PDB entry 7KPV | electron microscopy, 3.80 A resolution | chains B and C of the 4 polymer chains in the assembly

[Chain B]
Molecule: RNA polymerase II holoenzyme cyclin-like subunit
Source organism: Saccharomyces cerevisiae (strain ATCC 204508 / S288c)
UniProtKB: P47821 (SSN8_YEAST); numbering as in UniProt (aligned over 1-323)
Amino-acid sequence (323 residues; numbered 1 to 323; the number before each row is that of its first residue):
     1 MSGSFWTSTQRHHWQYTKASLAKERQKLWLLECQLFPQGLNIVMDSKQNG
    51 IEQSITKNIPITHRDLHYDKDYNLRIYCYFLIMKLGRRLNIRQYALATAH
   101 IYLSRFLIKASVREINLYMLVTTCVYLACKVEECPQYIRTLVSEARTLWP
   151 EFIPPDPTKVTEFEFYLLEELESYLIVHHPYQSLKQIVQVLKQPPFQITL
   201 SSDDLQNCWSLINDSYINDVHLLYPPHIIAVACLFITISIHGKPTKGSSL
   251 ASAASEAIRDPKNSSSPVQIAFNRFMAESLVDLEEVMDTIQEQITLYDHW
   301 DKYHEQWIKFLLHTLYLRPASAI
Not modelled in the structure: 1, 46-56, 245-260, 319-323
What the authors report for this chain:
  - mutagenesis - A251R: unchanged binding to Mediator of RNA polymerase II transcription subunit 12 (chain C)

[Chain C]
Molecule: Mediator of RNA polymerase II transcription subunit 12
Source organism: Saccharomyces cerevisiae (strain ATCC 204508 / S288c)
UniProtKB: P25648 (SRB8_YEAST); residue numbers follow UniProt; this construct covers 1-1427
Amino-acid sequence (1427 residues; each row starts with the number of its first residue):
     1 MNNGSGRYLLTPPDDLHPYVPSSKPQEQVYPDFKPWEHTAAEDQILANFV
    51 AKGFYHTPMVNFESISARSSVHESLVTQSNILSQQFDKIIKIREDHINKI
   101 PSNSTTTLHGPGFQLPNRITLTDHRKETWLHELSSSHTSLVKIGKFIPHG
   151 LKRRQVIEQCYLKFIPLKRAIWLIKCCYFIEWKSNHKKKRSNAAGADDAI
   201 SMHLLKDWTDTFVYILEKLIFDMTNHYNDSQQLRTWKRQISYFLKLLGNC
   251 YSLRLINKEIFHHWLVEFINKMENFEFLPLSLHILMIFWNDICQIDTNAP
   301 VAATITSSQKEPFFLVTKITDMLLHKYYIVSSSKSMINDENYIINDIKKN
   351 NKIKLNILKILSSLILKIFQEQSLEVFIFPTSNWEIYKPLLFEIVSNADT
   401 NQNSDMKKKLELISYRNESLKNNSSIRNVIMSASNANDFQLTIVTCKQFP
   451 KLSCIQLNCIDTQFTKLLDDNPTEFDWPTYVDQNPLTMHKIIQLILWSIH
   501 PSRQFDHYESNQLVAKLLLLRINSTDEDLHEFQIEDAIWSLVFQLAKNFS
   551 AQKRVVSYMMPSLYRLLNILITYGIIKVPTYIRKLISSGLLYLQDSNDKF
   601 VHVQLLINLKISPLMKSQYNMVLRNVMEYDVKFYEIFNFDQLVEITEQIK
   651 MRILSNDITNLQLSKTPLSIKIMVAEWYLSHLCSGILSSVNRTVLLKIFK
   701 IFCIDLEVFHHFFKWIEFIVYHQLLSDIESLEALMDILLCYQKLFSQFIN
   751 DHILFTKTFIFIYKKVLKEKDVPAYNVTSFMPFWKFFMKNFPFVLKVDND
   801 LRIELQSVYNDEKLKTEKLKNDKSEVLKVYSMINNSNQAVGQTWNFPEVF
   851 QVNIRFLLHNSEIIDTNTSKQFQKARNNVMLLIATNLKEYNKFMSIFLKR
   901 KDFTNKNLIQLISLKLLTFEVTQNVLGLEYIIRLLPINLENNDGSYGLFL
   951 KYHKEQFIKSNFEKILLTCYELEKKYHGNECEINYYEILLKILITYGSSP
  1001 KLLATSTKIIMLLLNDSVENSSNILEDILYYSTCPSETDLNDIPLGSGQP
  1051 DNDTVVTNDDKSDDDDHTVDEIDHVEYYVMMDFANLWVFQAFTCFCIKKI
  1101 MENNEPAMAMEDLKNFIFQIIEITNSNDLCSQIFDQLKDMQTIEMITQIV
  1151 EKDFCTSCLQNNNQKIDDNYIVVVIEIITSLSMRFQRETSGMIVISMENY
  1201 HLLIKIIRQLSELNEGNLSKREIQIDAVLKIFSFHQDSIFQRIIADLSAD
  1251 KPTSPFIDSICKLFDKISFNLRLKLFLYEILSSLKSFAIYSSTIDAPAFH
  1301 TSGKVELPKKLLNLPPFQVSSFVKETKLHSGDYGEEEDADQEESFSLNLG
  1351 IGIVEIAHENEQKWLIYDKKDHKYVCTFSMEPYHFISNYNTKYTDDMATG
  1401 SNDTTAFNDSCVNLSLFDARFERKNPH
Not modelled in the structure: 1-3, 297-308, 419-1343
What the authors report for this chain:
  - mutagenesis - E42A, I45R, L46R, K52P, G53D, E73A: unchanged binding to Cdk8/CycC
  - mutagenesis - E42A, L46R, K52P, G53D: decreased catalytic activity on Cdk8/CycC
  - mutagenesis - I45R, E73A: unchanged catalytic activity on Cdk8/CycC

[Chain B / chain C interface]
Pairs across the interface (87):
  Ser2(B) - Asp32(C)
  Ser2(B) - Lys34(C)
  Gly3(B) - Lys34(C)  hydrogen bond (backbone-backbone)
  Ser4(B) - Phe33(C)
  Phe5(B) - Asp32(C)
  Trp6(B) - Asp14(C)
  Trp6(B) - Leu16(C)
  Trp6(B) - Pro31(C)  hydrogen bond (side chain-backbone)
  Trp6(B) - Pro1426(C)
  Arg11(B) - His1427(C)
  Tyr79(B) - Ser66(C)
  Met83(B) - Ser64(C)
  Arg87(B) - Ser64(C)  hydrogen bond (side chain-backbone)
  Arg92(B) - His56(C)
  Arg92(B) - Pro58(C)
  Arg92(B) - Glu63(C)  salt bridge
  Gln93(B) - Glu63(C)
  Gln93(B) - Ser64(C)
  Ser183(B) - Tyr19(C)
  Lys185(B) - Met59(C)
  Gln186(B) - Val29(C)
  Gln186(B) - Tyr30(C)
  Gln186(B) - Asp32(C)
  Gln186(B) - Phe33(C)  hydrogen bond (side chain-backbone)
  Gln186(B) - Lys34(C)
  Ile187(B) - Tyr19(C)
  Val190(B) - Val29(C)  hydrophobic
  Phe196(B) - Val20(C)  hydrophobic
  Leu205(B) - Val60(C)  hydrophobic
  Gln206(B) - Val60(C)
  Gln206(B) - Asn61(C)
  Gln206(B) - Phe62(C)  hydrogen bond (side chain-backbone)
  Gln206(B) - Ile65(C)
  Asn207(B) - Ser70(C)
  Asn207(B) - Val71(C)
  Trp209(B) - Met59(C)  hydrophobic
  Trp209(B) - Val60(C)  hydrophobic
  Trp209(B) - Glu63(C)
  Ser210(B) - Ile65(C)  hydrogen bond (side chain-backbone)
  Ser210(B) - Ser66(C)
  Ser210(B) - Ala67(C)  hydrogen bond (side chain-backbone)
  Asn213(B) - Ser64(C)
  Asp214(B) - Ser66(C)  hydrogen bond
  Asp214(B) - Ala67(C)  hydrogen bond (side chain-backbone)
  Pro225(B) - His1427(C)
  Pro226(B) - Asp32(C)
  His227(B) - Tyr19(C)
  Phe235(B) - Phe86(C)  hydrophobic
  Ser239(B) - Leu82(C)
  Ser239(B) - Gln85(C)
  Ile240(B) - Gln78(C)
  Lys243(B) - Ile81(C)
  Ser264(B) - Gln85(C)  hydrogen bond
  Ser264(B) - Lys88(C)  hydrogen bond
  Gln269(B) - Gln85(C)
  Asn273(B) - Ile89(C)
  Phe275(B) - Tyr19(C)  hydrophobic
  Met276(B) - Phe86(C)  hydrophobic
  Met276(B) - Ile89(C)  hydrophobic
  Met276(B) - Arg93(C)  hydrogen bond (backbone-side chain)
  Ala277(B) - Ile92(C)  hydrophobic
  Ala277(B) - Arg93(C)  hydrogen bond (backbone-side chain)
  Ala277(B) - Ile97(C)
  Glu278(B) - Ser22(C)  hydrogen bond
  Ser279(B) - Pro18(C)
  Ser279(B) - Tyr19(C)
  Ser279(B) - Arg93(C)  hydrogen bond (backbone-side chain)
  Leu280(B) - His17(C)
  Leu280(B) - Arg93(C)
  Leu280(B) - Ile97(C)  hydrophobic
  Leu280(B) - Arg1423(C)
  Leu280(B) - Lys1424(C)
  Leu280(B) - Asn1425(C)  hydrogen bond (backbone-backbone)
  Val281(B) - Arg93(C)  hydrogen bond (backbone-side chain)
  Val281(B) - Asn1425(C)
  Asp282(B) - Lys1424(C)
  Leu283(B) - Phe86(C)  hydrophobic
  Leu283(B) - Arg93(C)
  Glu285(B) - His1427(C)  salt bridge
  Met287(B) - Phe86(C)  hydrophobic
  Ile294(B) - Leu75(C)
  Tyr297(B) - Ala67(C)  hydrogen bond (side chain-backbone)
  Tyr297(B) - Arg68(C)
  Tyr297(B) - Leu75(C)
  Trp300(B) - Ser66(C)
  Trp300(B) - Arg68(C)  hydrogen bond (backbone-side chain)
  Asp301(B) - Arg68(C)  salt bridge
Other interface residues (no listed pair), chain B (57 interface residues in all): Leu184, Pro195, Ser202, Leu211, Ile236, Val286, Ile290, Asp298
Other interface residues (no listed pair), chain C (48 interface residues in all): Pro21, Pro35, Tyr55, Ser74, Ile90
From the paper, about this interface:
  - interface residues, chain B: Trp6(B), Arg92(B), Gln93(B), Trp209(B), Asp214(B), Tyr297(B)
  - hot spots on chain B (mutagenesis) - S210E, F235E: decreased binding to Mediator of RNA polymerase II transcription subunit 12 (chain C)
  - interface residues, chain C: Thr11(C), Met59(C)

[In short]
The interface between chain B and chain C involves 57 residues on one side and 48 on the other; the contacts
include 19 hydrogen bonds and 3 salt bridges. Polar contacts include Arg92(B)-Glu63(C), Glu285(B)-His1427(C)
and Asp301(B)-Arg68(C). From the paper: E42A, L46R and K52P of chain C, among others, reduce catalytic
activity on Cdk8/CycC; interface residues Trp6(B), Arg92(B) and Thr11(C) among others; 9 substitutions were
tested in all.
Here chain B is RNA polymerase II holoenzyme cyclin-like subunit and chain C is Mediator of RNA polymerase II
transcription subunit 12, both from Saccharomyces cerevisiae (strain ATCC 204508 / S288c). Entry 7KPV
(Structure of kinase and Central lobes of yeast CKM) was determined by electron microscopy, deposited together
with 7KPX.
